Entry 5MU3 (X-ray diffraction, 2.10 A resolution); this record covers chains A and C of the 3 polymer chains in the assembly.

Chain A:
Molecule: Central kinetochore subunit MCM21
Source organism: Kluyveromyces lactis NRRL Y-1140
UniProtKB: Q6CVQ9 (MCM21_KLULA); numbering as in UniProt (aligned over 108-293)
Amino-acid sequence (189 residues; row label = number of the first residue in the row; note: 108 numbers in that range are skipped by the numbering (no residue carries them; nothing is unmodelled there); numbers below 1 keep their minus sign (Ser-3 is residue -3)):
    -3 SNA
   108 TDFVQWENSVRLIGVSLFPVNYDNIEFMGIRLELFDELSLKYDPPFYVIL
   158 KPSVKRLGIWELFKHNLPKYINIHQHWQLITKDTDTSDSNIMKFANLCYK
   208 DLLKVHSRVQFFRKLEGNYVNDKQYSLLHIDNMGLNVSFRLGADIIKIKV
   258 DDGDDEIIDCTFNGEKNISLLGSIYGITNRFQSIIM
Disordered / not traced: -3 to -2, 291-293
Construct notes: expression tag (-3 to -1)

Chain C:
Molecule: Central kinetochore subunit Okp1
Source organism: Kluyveromyces lactis NRRL Y-1140
UniProtKB: Q6CJY0 (Q6CJY0_KLULA); numbering as in UniProt (aligned over 295-360)
Amino-acid sequence (67 residues; each row starts with the number of its first residue):
   294 MKTMHPSLSVALSNTFGLIKDDKMSNEIYQQDKIDFNLKLKTDFSKPLIS
   344 EKEENSLNGLTNAMDNN
Disordered / not traced: 294-318, 343-360
Construct notes: initiating methionine (294)
Swiss-Prot annotation at these positions:
  - region: Ser318 to Phe337 (CTF19-MCM21 binding motif), Leu350 to Asn360 (Interaction with NKP1-NKP2)
Reported in the primary citation:
  - mutagenesis - N330A/K332P: abolished binding to Central kinetochore subunit CTF19

How chain A and chain C interact:
Pairs across the interface - 6 pairs, chain A then chain C:
  Leu186(A) - Gln324(C)  hydrogen bond (backbone-side chain)
  Leu186(A) - Ile327(C)  hydrophobic
  Lys189(A) - Glu320(C)  salt bridge
  Lys200(A) - Ile327(C)
  Lys200(A) - Asp328(C)  salt bridge
  Lys207(A) - Asn330(C)
Also at the interface, not in a pair above, chain A (5 interface residues in all): Ile187
The authors on this interface:
  - residue pairs: Lys189(A)-Glu320(C), Lys200(A)-Asp328(C), Lys207(A)-Asn330(C)

Overview:
The chain A/chain C interface involves 5 residues from each chain, with 1 hydrogen bond and 2 salt bridges.
Polar contacts include Lys189(A)-Glu320(C), Lys200(A)-Asp328(C) and Leu186(A)-Gln324(C). The authors report
contacts between Lys189(A) and Glu320(C), Lys200(A) and Asp328(C) and Lys207(A) and Asn330(C). From the paper:
N330A/K332P of chain C abolish binding to Central kinetochore subunit CTF19.
Here chain A is Central kinetochore subunit MCM21 and chain C is Central kinetochore subunit Okp1, both from
Kluyveromyces lactis NRRL Y-1140. Entry 5MU3 (Crystal structure of Ctf19-Mcm21 kinetochore assembly bound with
Ctf19-Mcm21 binding motif of central kinetochore subunit Okp1) was determined by X-ray diffraction.
